8KFU - chains A and B of the 5 polymer chains in the assembly; structure by X-ray diffraction, 2.30 A resolution.

# Chain A (and B)
Protein: Holliday junction resolvase MOC1, chloroplastic
From: Zea mays
Notes: chain B of this document is another copy of the same molecule, construct and numbering; everything in this record applies to it too
UniProtKB: B4FCI7 (B4FCI7_MAIZE); numbering as in UniProt (aligned over 109-271)
Chain sequence (163 residues; numbered 109 to 271; the number before each row is that of its first residue):
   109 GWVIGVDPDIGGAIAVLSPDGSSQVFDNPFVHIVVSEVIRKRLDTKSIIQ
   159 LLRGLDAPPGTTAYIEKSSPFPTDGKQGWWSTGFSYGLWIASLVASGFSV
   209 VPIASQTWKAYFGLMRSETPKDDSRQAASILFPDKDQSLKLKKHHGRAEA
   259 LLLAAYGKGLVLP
Ion coordination: Mn2+ site 1: Asp115, Asp117, Glu257 (shared with 1 residue of chain E); Mn2+ site 2: Asp115, Glu174 (shared with 1 residue of chain D; 1 residue of chain E)
From the paper describing this entry:
  - Mn2+ coordination: Asp115, Asp117, Glu174, Glu257
  - conformationally variable residues (side-chain flip): Asp115, Asp117, Glu257
  - mutagenesis - D115N, K229A, H253A, H253D: decreased catalytic activity
  - catalytic residues: Lys229 (proposed by the authors, not directly observed)
  - catalytic residues: His253
  - binding site for the 33-nt DNA strand: Lys229
  - mutagenesis - H253K: abolished catalytic activity on HJ

# How chain A and chain B interact
Pairs across the interface (41):
  Thr153(A) with Ile198(B); Ala199(B)
  Lys154(A) with Val202(B)
  Ile157(A) with Ala199(B); Val202(B), hydrophobic; Ala203(B)
  Arg161(A) with Arg161(B)
  Ser176(A) with Trp188(B), hydrogen bond
  Pro180(A) with Lys184(B), hydrogen bond (backbone-side chain)
  Lys184(A) with Pro180(B), hydrogen bond (side chain-backbone); Trp187(B)
  Trp187(A) with Lys184(B); Gln185(B); Trp188(B)
  Trp188(A) with Ser176(B), hydrogen bond; Trp187(B); Thr190(B); Gly191(B)
  Gly191(A) with Trp188(B); Gly191(B); Phe192(B)
  Phe192(A) with Gly191(B); Phe192(B); Tyr194(B), hydrophobic; Gly195(B)
  Tyr194(A) with Phe192(B), hydrophobic
  Gly195(A) with Phe192(B); Gly195(B); Leu196(B)
  Leu196(A) with Gly195(B); Leu196(B); Ala199(B)
  Ile198(A) with Thr153(B)
  Ala199(A) with Thr153(B); Leu196(B); Ala199(B), hydrophobic; Ser200(B)
  Ser200(A) with Ala199(B)
  Ala203(A) with Ile157(B), hydrophobic; Arg161(B), hydrogen bond (backbone-side chain); Ala203(B), hydrophobic
Also at the interface, not in a pair above, chain A (22 interface residues in all): Pro178, Gln185, Thr190, Val202
Also at the interface, not in a pair above, chain B (22 interface residues in all): Lys154, Pro178

# Overview
Chain A and chain B each contribute 22 residues to their interface, with 5 hydrogen bonds. Among the polar
pairs are Ser176(A)-Trp188(B), Pro180(A)-Lys184(B) and Ala203(A)-Arg161(B). From the paper: catalytic residues
Lys229(A) and His253(A); D115N, K229A and H253A of chain A, among others, reduce catalytic activity; 5
substitutions were tested in all.
Chain A and chain B are both Holliday junction resolvase MOC1, chloroplastic (Zea mays); the structure,
Crystal structure of ZmMOC1 in complex with a nicked Holliday junction soaked in Mn2+ for 180 ..., was
determined by X-ray diffraction together with 8KFR, 8KFS, 8KFT, 8KFV and 8KFW from the same study.
